6PST - chains O and L of the 10 polymer chains in the assembly; structure by electron microscopy, 3.00 A resolution.

Chain O:
Molecule: 85-nt DNA strand
Sequence (85 nucleotides; each row starts with the number of its first residue):
     1 GGCGGCGCTT ATTTGCACAA ATCCATTGAC AAAAGAAGGC TAAAAGGGCA TATACCTCGG
    61 CCTTTGAATT GTCCATATAG AACGC
Not modelled in the structure: 1-15, 54, 67-85

Chain L:
Protein: RNA polymerase sigma factor RpoD
Source organism: Escherichia coli
UniProt: Q0P6L9 (Q0P6L9_ECOLX); residues 1-613 here = UniProt positions 1-613
Sequence (616 residues; row label = number of the first residue in the row; numbers below 1 keep their minus sign (Ser-2 is residue -2)):
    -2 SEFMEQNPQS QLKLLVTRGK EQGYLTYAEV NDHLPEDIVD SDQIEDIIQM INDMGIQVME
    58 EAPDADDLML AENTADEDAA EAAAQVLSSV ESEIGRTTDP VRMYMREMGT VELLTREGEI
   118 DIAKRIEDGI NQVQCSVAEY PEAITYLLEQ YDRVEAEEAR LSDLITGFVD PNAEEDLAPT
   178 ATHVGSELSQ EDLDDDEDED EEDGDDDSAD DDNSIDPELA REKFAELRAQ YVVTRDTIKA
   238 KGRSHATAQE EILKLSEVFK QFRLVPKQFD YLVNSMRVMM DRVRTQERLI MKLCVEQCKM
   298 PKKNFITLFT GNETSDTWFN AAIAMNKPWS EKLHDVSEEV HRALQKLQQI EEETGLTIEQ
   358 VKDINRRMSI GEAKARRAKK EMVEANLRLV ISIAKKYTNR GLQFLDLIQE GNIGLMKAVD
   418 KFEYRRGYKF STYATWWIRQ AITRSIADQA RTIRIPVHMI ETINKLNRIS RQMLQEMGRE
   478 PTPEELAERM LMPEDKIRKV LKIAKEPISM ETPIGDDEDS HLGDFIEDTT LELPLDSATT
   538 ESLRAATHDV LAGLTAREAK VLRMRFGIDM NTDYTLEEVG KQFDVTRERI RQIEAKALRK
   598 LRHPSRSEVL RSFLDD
Not modelled in the structure: -2 to 6, 168-211, 237-241
Differences from the reference sequence: expression tag (-2 to 0)
Ligand contacts:
  - chapso (1N7), molecule 1: Ile505, Thr509, Pro510, Ile511, Leu519
  - chapso (1N7), molecule 2: Ile511, Gly512, Asp514, Leu519, Phe522
From the paper describing this entry:
  - binding site for the 85-nt DNA strand (chain O): Trp433
  - conformationally variable residues (side-chain flip): Trp433

How chain O and chain L interact:
Residue-residue contacts (37; chain O residue first):
  DC23(O) - Lys593(L)  sugar contact
  DC24(O) - Arg586(L)  salt bridge to the phosphate
  DA25(O) - Arg586(L)  base contact
  DT26(O) - Asp581(L)  phosphate contact
  DT26(O) - Val582(L)  phosphate contact
  DT26(O) - Thr583(L)  phosphate contact
  DT26(O) - Glu585(L)  base contact
  DT26(O) - Arg586(L)  base contact
  DT26(O) - Gln589(L)  hydrogen bond to the base
  DT27(O) - Glu585(L)  base contact
  DA43(O) - His455(L)  sugar contact
  DA44(O) - Arg451(L)  phosphate contact
  DA44(O) - Pro453(L)  phosphate contact
  DA44(O) - His455(L)  salt bridge to the phosphate
  DA45(O) - Arg451(L)  salt bridge to the phosphate
  DA45(O) - Pro453(L)  phosphate contact
  DA45(O) - Val454(L)  phosphate contact
  DG47(O) - Arg441(L)  hydrogen bond to the base
  DG48(O) - Lys414(L)  salt bridge to the phosphate
  DG48(O) - Trp434(L)  phosphate contact
  DG48(O) - Gln437(L)  base contact
  DG48(O) - Arg441(L)  hydrogen bond to the base
  DC49(O) - Tyr430(L)  hydrogen bond to the phosphate
  DC49(O) - Trp433(L)  base contact
  DC49(O) - Trp434(L)  phosphate contact
  DC49(O) - Gln437(L)  hydrogen bond to the base
  DA50(O) - Glu420(L)  hydrogen bond to the base
  DA50(O) - Arg423(L)  base contact
  DA50(O) - Thr429(L)  phosphate contact
  DA50(O) - Tyr430(L)  stacking on the base
  DT51(O) - Tyr425(L)  sugar contact
  DT51(O) - Thr429(L)  phosphate contact
  DA52(O) - Arg113(L)  salt bridge to the phosphate
  DA52(O) - Tyr425(L)  phosphate contact
  DA52(O) - Lys426(L)  hydrogen bond to the phosphate
  DA52(O) - Thr429(L)  hydrogen bond to the phosphate
  DT53(O) - Lys426(L)  salt bridge to the phosphate
Interface residues without a listed pair, chain O (16 interface residues in all): DG46
Interface residues without a listed pair, chain L (27 interface residues in all): Lys418, Phe419, Gly424, Met456

In short:
The interface between chain O and chain L involves 16 residues on one side and 27 on the other, with 8
hydrogen bonds, 6 salt bridges and 1 aromatic stacking contact. Among the polar pairs are DT26(O)-Gln589(L),
DG47(O)-Arg441(L) and DG48(O)-Arg441(L). From the paper: a binding site for the 85-nt DNA strand (chain O) at
Trp433(L); conformational variability at Trp433(L).
Chain O is an 85-nt DNA strand and chain L is RNA polymerase sigma factor RpoD (Escherichia coli); the
structure, Escherichia coli RNA polymerase promoter unwinding intermediate (TRPi1.5b) with TraR and mutant
rpsT P2 promoter, was determined by electron microscopy, deposited together with 6PSQ, 6PSR, 6PSS, 6PSU, 6PSV
and 6PSW.
